Entry 8Q7D (electron microscopy, 3.07 A resolution); this record covers chains d and p of the 4 polymer chains in the assembly.

Chain d:
Molecule: Putative neck protein
From: Staphylococcus phage 812
UniProtKB: A1YTN6 (A1YTN6_9CAUD); numbering as in UniProt (aligned over 1-302)
Sequence (302 residues; row label = number of the first residue in the row):
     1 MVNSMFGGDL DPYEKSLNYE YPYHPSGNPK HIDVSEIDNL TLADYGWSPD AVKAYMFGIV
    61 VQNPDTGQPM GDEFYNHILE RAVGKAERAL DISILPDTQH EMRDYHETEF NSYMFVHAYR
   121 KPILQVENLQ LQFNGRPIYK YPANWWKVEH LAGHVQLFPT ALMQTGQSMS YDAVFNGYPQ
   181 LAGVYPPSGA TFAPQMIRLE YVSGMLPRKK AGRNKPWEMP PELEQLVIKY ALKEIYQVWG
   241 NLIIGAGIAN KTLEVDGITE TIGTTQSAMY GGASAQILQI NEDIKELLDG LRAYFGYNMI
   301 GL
Disordered / not traced: 1-16, 162-188
Ion coordination: Zn2+ near His117 (its only coordinating residue here)

Chain p:
Molecule: Portal protein
From: Staphylococcus phage 812
UniProtKB: A0A0U1WIV9 (A0A0U1WIV9_9CAUD); residue numbers follow UniProt; this construct covers 1-563
Sequence (563 residues; each row starts with the number of its first residue):
     1 MADLFKQFRL GKDYGNNSTI AQVPIDEGLQ ANIKKIEQDN KEYQDLTKSL YGQQQAYAEP
    61 FIEMMDTNPE FRDKRSYMKN EHNLHDVLKK FGNNPILNAI ILTRSNQVAM YCQPARYSEK
   121 GLGFEVRLRD LDAEPGRKEK EEMKRIEDFI VNTGKDKDVD RDSFQTFCKK IVRDTYIYDQ
   181 VNFEKVFNKN NKTKLEKFIA VDPSTIFYAT DKKGKIIKGG KRFVQVVDKR VVASFTSREL
   241 AMGIRNPRTE LSSSGYGLSE VEIAMKEFIA YNNTESFNDR FFSHGGTTRG ILQIRSDQQQ
   301 SQHALENFKR EWKSSLSGIN GSWQIPVVMA DDIKFVNMTP TANDMQFEKW LNYLINIISA
   361 LYGIDPAEIG FPNRGGATGS KGGSTLNEAD PGKKQQQSQN KGLQPLLRFI EDLVNRHIIS
   421 EYGDKYTFQF VGGDTKSATD KLNILKLETQ IFKTVNEARE EQGKKPIEGG DIILDASFLQ
   481 GTAQLQQDKQ YNDGKQKERL QMMMSLLEGD NDDSEEGQST DSSNDDKEIG TDAQIKGDDN
   541 VYRTQTSNKG QGRKGEKSSD FKH
Disordered / not traced: 1-48, 379-395, 507-563
What the authors report for this chain:
  - binding site for DNA forward strand: Arg137, Lys138, Lys425

Chain d / chain p interface:
Contacting residue pairs (30; chain d residue first):
  Arg88(d) with Gln298(p), hydrogen bond (backbone-side chain)
  Ala89(d) with Gln298(p)
  Asp91(d) with Ser301(p); Gln302(p), hydrogen bond (side chain-backbone)
  Arg103(d) with Glu306(p), salt bridge; Arg310(p)
  Asp104(d) with Arg310(p), salt bridge
  His106(d) with Lys309(p); Lys313(p)
  Glu109(d) with Lys309(p), salt bridge
  His117(d) with Gln302(p); Glu306(p)
  Tyr119(d) with His303(p); Glu306(p); Arg310(p)
  Arg292(d) with Gln298(p)
  Tyr297(d) with Gln299(p)
  Asn298(d) with Gln299(p), hydrogen bond (backbone-side chain); Gln300(p), hydrogen bond (side chain-backbone); Ser301(p); Gln302(p)
  Met299(d) with Gln302(p); Leu305(p)
  Ile300(d) with Leu305(p), hydrophobic; Glu306(p); Lys309(p)
  Gly301(d) with Lys309(p), hydrogen bond (backbone-side chain)
  Leu302(d) with Lys309(p); Trp312(p), hydrophobic; Lys313(p), hydrogen bond (backbone-side chain)
Also at the interface, not in a pair above, chain d (19 interface residues in all): Ala118, Phe192, Gly296
Also at the interface, not in a pair above, chain p (14 interface residues in all): Phe308, Ser314

Overview:
19 residues of chain d face 14 of chain p across their interface, with 6 hydrogen bonds and 3 salt bridges.
Among the polar pairs are Arg103(d)-Glu306(p), Asp104(d)-Arg310(p) and Glu109(d)-Lys309(p). From the paper: a
binding site for DNA forward strand at Arg137(p), Lys138(p) and Lys425(p).
Chain d is Putative neck protein and chain p is Portal protein, both from Staphylococcus phage 812; the
structure, Neck of phage 812 after tail contraction (C12), was determined by electron microscopy, deposited
together with 8Q01, 8Q1I, 8QEK, 8QEM, 8QJE, 8QKH, 8R5G and 8R69.
